PDB entry 7XWS | X-ray diffraction, 1.95 A resolution | chain A

Chain A:
Protein: Polyhedrin
Organism: Bombyx mori cypovirus 1
Reference sequence: P11041 (PYHD_CPVBM); numbering as in UniProt (aligned over 2-248)
Amino-acid sequence (247 residues; numbered 2 to 248; the number before each row is that of its first residue):
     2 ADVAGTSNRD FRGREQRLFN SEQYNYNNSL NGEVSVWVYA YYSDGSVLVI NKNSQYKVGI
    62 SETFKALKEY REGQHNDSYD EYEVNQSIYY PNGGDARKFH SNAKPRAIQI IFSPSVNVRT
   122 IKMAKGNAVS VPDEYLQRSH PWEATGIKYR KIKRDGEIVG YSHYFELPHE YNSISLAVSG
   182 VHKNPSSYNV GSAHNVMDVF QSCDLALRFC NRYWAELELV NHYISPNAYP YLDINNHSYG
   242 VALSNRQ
Swiss-Prot annotation at these positions:
  - glycosylation (N-linked (GlcNAc...) asparagine): N28, N77, N86, N237
  - natural variant: H101 (H101Y: In strain: A), Q248 (Q248QRLLV: In strain: A)
Covalent attachments: acetyl group (ACE) linked to A2

In short:
Acetyl group is covalently linked to A2.
Chain A is Polyhedrin (Bombyx mori cypovirus 1); the structure, Crystal structure of Wild Type Cypovirus
Polyhedra produced by cell-free protein synthesis with small volume, was determined by X-ray diffraction,
deposited together with 7XHR and 7XHS.
